Entry 2FHJ (X-ray diffraction, 2.00 A resolution); this record covers chains A and B of the 4 polymer chains in the assembly.

# Chain A (and B)
Name: Formylmethanofuran--tetrahydromethanopterin formyltransferase
Organism: Methanopyrus kandleri
Notes: EC 2.3.1.101; chain B of this document is another copy of the same molecule, construct and numbering; everything in this record applies to it too
UniProt: Q49610 (FTR_METKA); numbering as in UniProt (aligned over 1-296)
Chain sequence (296 residues; numbered 1 to 296; the number before each row is that of its first residue):
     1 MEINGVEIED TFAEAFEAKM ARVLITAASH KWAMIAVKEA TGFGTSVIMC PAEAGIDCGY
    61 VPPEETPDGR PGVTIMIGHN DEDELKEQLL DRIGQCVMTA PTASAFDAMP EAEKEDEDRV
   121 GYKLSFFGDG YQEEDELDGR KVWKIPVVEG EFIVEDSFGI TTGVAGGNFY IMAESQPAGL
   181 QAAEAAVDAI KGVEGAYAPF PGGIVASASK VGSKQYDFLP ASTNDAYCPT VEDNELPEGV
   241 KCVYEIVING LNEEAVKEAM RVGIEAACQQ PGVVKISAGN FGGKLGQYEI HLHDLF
Swiss-Prot annotation at these positions:
  - mutagenesis: Arg261 (R261E: Weakens dimer-dimer association. Thermolabile)
Bound ions: K+ site 1: Thr41, Ala54, Pro199 (shared with Glu39(B) of chain B); K+ site 2: Asp57, Lys191, Val193, Ala196; K+ site 3: Val97, Met98, Ala100, Ala103; K+ site 4: Thr161, Thr162, Leu251
Residues lining bound ligands:
  - H4Z (5-(4-{[1-(2-amino-5-formyl-7-methyl-4-oxo-3,4,5,6,7,8-hexahydropteridin-6-yl)ethyl]amino}phenyl)-5-deoxy-1-O-{5-O-[(1,3-dicarboxypropoxy)(hydroxy)phosphoryl]pentofuranosyl}pentitol): Glu14, Phe16, Thr45, Val47, Ile48, Glu53, Ala165, Gly166, Asn168, Tyr170, Pro199, Phe200, Ser209, Lys210, Val211, Ala221, Glu245, Val247, Asn249, Gly279, Phe281, Leu285
  - MFN (N-[4,5,7-tricarboxyheptanoyl]-L-gamma-glutamyl-N-{2-[4-({5-[(formylamino)methyl]-3-furyl}methoxy)phenyl]ethyl}-D-glutamine), molecule 1: Ser46, Val47, Ile48, Met49, Phe200, Val205, Ser207, Ala208, Ser209, Phe218, Leu219, Pro220, Ala221
  - MFN, molecule 2: Leu90, Gly94, Gln95, Met98, Thr99, Tyr122, Lys123, Leu124, Phe126, Phe127

# Interface between chain A and chain B
Contacting residue pairs (164):
  Lys31(A) - Glu184(B)  salt bridge
  Trp32(A) - Leu180(B)
  Trp32(A) - Glu184(B)
  Trp32(A) - Ile204(B)  hydrophobic
  Ile35(A) - Pro201(B)
  Ile35(A) - Gly202(B)
  Glu39(A) - Thr41(B)
  Glu39(A) - Gly42(B)
  Glu39(A) - Phe43(B)  hydrogen bond (backbone-backbone)
  Glu39(A) - Gly44(B)  hydrogen bond (side chain-backbone)
  Glu39(A) - Thr45(B)
  Thr41(A) - Glu39(B)
  Gly42(A) - Glu39(B)
  Gly42(A) - Gly42(B)
  Gly42(A) - Phe43(B)
  Phe43(A) - Glu39(B)  hydrogen bond (backbone-backbone)
  Phe43(A) - Gly42(B)
  Phe43(A) - Phe43(B)  hydrophobic
  Phe43(A) - Pro51(B)  hydrophobic
  Phe43(A) - Gln88(B)
  Phe43(A) - Asp91(B)
  Phe43(A) - Arg92(B)
  Phe43(A) - Cys96(B)  hydrophobic
  Gly44(A) - Glu39(B)  hydrogen bond (backbone-side chain)
  Thr45(A) - Glu39(B)
  Thr45(A) - Gln95(B)  hydrogen bond (side chain-backbone)
  Ser46(A) - Gln95(B)  hydrogen bond
  Ile48(A) - Gln95(B)
  Met49(A) - Leu90(B)
  Met49(A) - Asp91(B)
  Met49(A) - Gln95(B)  hydrogen bond (backbone-side chain)
  Cys50(A) - Gln95(B)
  Pro51(A) - Phe43(B)  hydrophobic
  Gln88(A) - Phe43(B)
  Asp91(A) - Phe43(B)
  Asp91(A) - Met49(B)
  Arg92(A) - Phe43(B)
  Gln95(A) - Thr45(B)  hydrogen bond (backbone-side chain)
  Gln95(A) - Ser46(B)  hydrogen bond
  Gln95(A) - Ile48(B)
  Gln95(A) - Met49(B)  hydrogen bond (side chain-backbone)
  Gln95(A) - Cys50(B)
  Cys96(A) - Phe43(B)  hydrophobic
  Cys96(A) - Pro201(B)
  Met98(A) - Ser207(B)  hydrogen bond (backbone-side chain)
  Thr99(A) - Phe200(B)
  Thr99(A) - Pro201(B)
  Thr99(A) - Ile204(B)
  Thr99(A) - Val205(B)
  Thr99(A) - Ala206(B)  hydrogen bond (backbone-backbone)
  Thr99(A) - Ser207(B)
  Ala100(A) - Pro201(B)  hydrophobic
  Ala100(A) - Ala206(B)
  Pro101(A) - Leu180(B)  hydrophobic
  Pro101(A) - Pro201(B)
  Pro101(A) - Ile204(B)  hydrophobic
  Pro101(A) - Ala206(B)  hydrophobic
  Thr102(A) - Gln176(B)
  Thr102(A) - Leu180(B)
  Thr102(A) - Tyr244(B)
  Phe126(A) - Tyr216(B)
  Phe126(A) - Leu219(B)
  Phe127(A) - Ser207(B)
  Phe127(A) - Ser222(B)
  Phe127(A) - Thr223(B)  hydrogen bond (backbone-backbone)
  Gly128(A) - Thr223(B)
  Asp129(A) - Lys210(B)  salt bridge
  Asp129(A) - Ser213(B)  hydrogen bond
  Asp129(A) - Lys214(B)  hydrogen bond (side chain-backbone)
  Asp129(A) - Gln215(B)  hydrogen bond (side chain-backbone)
  Asp129(A) - Tyr216(B)
  Asp129(A) - Ser222(B)
  Gly130(A) - Tyr216(B)  hydrogen bond (backbone-side chain)
  Tyr131(A) - Asp225(B)
  Tyr131(A) - Val231(B)  hydrophobic
  Tyr131(A) - Asp233(B)
  Gln132(A) - Tyr216(B)  hydrogen bond
  Pro146(A) - Thr223(B)  hydrogen bond (backbone-side chain)
  Pro146(A) - Cys228(B)
  Pro146(A) - Thr230(B)
  Pro146(A) - Val231(B)  hydrophobic
  Val147(A) - Ala206(B)
  Val147(A) - Ser207(B)
  Val147(A) - Thr223(B)
  Val147(A) - Cys228(B)
  Val147(A) - Pro229(B)
  Val148(A) - Ala206(B)
  Val148(A) - Ala208(B)
  Val148(A) - Tyr227(B)
  Val148(A) - Cys228(B)
  Val148(A) - Pro229(B)
  Val148(A) - Cys242(B)
  Val148(A) - Val243(B)  hydrogen bond (backbone-backbone)
  Glu149(A) - Ala206(B)  hydrogen bond (backbone-backbone)
  Glu149(A) - Cys242(B)
  Glu149(A) - Val243(B)  hydrogen bond (backbone-backbone)
  Glu149(A) - Tyr244(B)  hydrogen bond
  Gly150(A) - Thr230(B)  hydrogen bond (backbone-side chain)
  Gln176(A) - Thr102(B)
  Leu180(A) - Trp32(B)
  Leu180(A) - Pro101(B)  hydrophobic
  Leu180(A) - Thr102(B)
  Glu184(A) - Lys31(B)  salt bridge
  Glu184(A) - Trp32(B)
  Phe200(A) - Thr99(B)
  Pro201(A) - Ile35(B)
  Pro201(A) - Cys96(B)
  Pro201(A) - Thr99(B)
  Pro201(A) - Ala100(B)  hydrophobic
  Pro201(A) - Pro101(B)
  Gly202(A) - Ile35(B)
  Ile204(A) - Trp32(B)  hydrophobic
  Ile204(A) - Thr99(B)
  Ile204(A) - Pro101(B)  hydrophobic
  Val205(A) - Thr99(B)
  Ala206(A) - Thr99(B)  hydrogen bond (backbone-backbone)
  Ala206(A) - Ala100(B)
  Ala206(A) - Pro101(B)  hydrophobic
  Ala206(A) - Val147(B)
  Ala206(A) - Val148(B)
  Ala206(A) - Glu149(B)  hydrogen bond (backbone-backbone)
  Ser207(A) - Met98(B)  hydrogen bond (side chain-backbone)
  Ser207(A) - Thr99(B)
  Ser207(A) - Phe127(B)
  Ser207(A) - Val147(B)
  Ala208(A) - Val148(B)
  Lys210(A) - Asp129(B)  salt bridge
  Ser213(A) - Asp129(B)  hydrogen bond
  Lys214(A) - Asp129(B)  hydrogen bond (backbone-side chain)
  Lys214(A) - Tyr131(B)
  Gln215(A) - Asp129(B)  hydrogen bond (backbone-side chain)
  Gln215(A) - Gly130(B)
  Tyr216(A) - Phe126(B)
  Tyr216(A) - Asp129(B)
  Tyr216(A) - Gly130(B)
  Tyr216(A) - Gln132(B)  hydrogen bond
  Phe218(A) - Phe126(B)  hydrophobic
  Leu219(A) - Phe126(B)
  Leu219(A) - Phe127(B)
  Ser222(A) - Phe127(B)
  Ser222(A) - Asp129(B)
  Thr223(A) - Phe127(B)  hydrogen bond (backbone-backbone)
  Thr223(A) - Gly128(B)
  Thr223(A) - Pro146(B)  hydrogen bond (side chain-backbone)
  Thr223(A) - Val147(B)
  Asn224(A) - Val148(B)
  Asp225(A) - Asp129(B)
  Asp225(A) - Tyr131(B)
  Tyr227(A) - Val148(B)
  Cys228(A) - Pro146(B)
  Cys228(A) - Val147(B)
  Cys228(A) - Val148(B)
  Pro229(A) - Val147(B)
  Pro229(A) - Val148(B)
  Thr230(A) - Pro146(B)
  Thr230(A) - Gly150(B)
  Val231(A) - Tyr131(B)  hydrophobic
  Val231(A) - Pro146(B)  hydrophobic
  Cys242(A) - Val148(B)
  Cys242(A) - Glu149(B)  hydrogen bond (side chain-backbone)
  Val243(A) - Val148(B)  hydrogen bond (backbone-backbone)
  Val243(A) - Glu149(B)  hydrogen bond (backbone-backbone)
  Tyr244(A) - Thr102(B)
  Tyr244(A) - Glu149(B)  hydrogen bond
Also at the interface, not in a pair above, chain A (73 interface residues in all): Lys38, Leu90, Glu151, Pro199, Ser209, Ala221, Lys241
Also at the interface, not in a pair above, chain B (74 interface residues in all): Lys38, Glu151, Pro199, Ser209, Phe218, Ala221, Asn224, Lys241

# Summary
73 residues of chain A face 74 of chain B across their interface, with 37 hydrogen bonds and 4 salt bridges.
Polar pairs include Lys31(A)-Glu184(B), Asp129(A)-Lys210(B) and Glu39(A)-Gly44(B). Chain A binds compound MFN
and compound H4Z. UniProt lists one mutagenesis site on chain A.
Both chains are Formylmethanofuran--tetrahydromethanopterin formyltransferase (Methanopyrus kandleri). Entry
2FHJ (Crystal structure of formylmethanofuran: tetrahydromethanopterin formyltransferase in complex with its
coenzymes) was determined by X-ray diffraction together with 2FHK from the same study.
